PDB entry 9QB2 | electron microscopy, 3.00 A resolution | chains C and b of the 11 polymer chains in the assembly

# Chain C
Molecule: H/ACA ribonucleoprotein complex subunit DKC1
From: Homo sapiens
Notes: EC 5.4.99.-
UniProt: O60832 (DKC1_HUMAN); residue numbers follow UniProt; this construct covers 1-514
Sequence (514 residues; each row starts with the number of its first residue):
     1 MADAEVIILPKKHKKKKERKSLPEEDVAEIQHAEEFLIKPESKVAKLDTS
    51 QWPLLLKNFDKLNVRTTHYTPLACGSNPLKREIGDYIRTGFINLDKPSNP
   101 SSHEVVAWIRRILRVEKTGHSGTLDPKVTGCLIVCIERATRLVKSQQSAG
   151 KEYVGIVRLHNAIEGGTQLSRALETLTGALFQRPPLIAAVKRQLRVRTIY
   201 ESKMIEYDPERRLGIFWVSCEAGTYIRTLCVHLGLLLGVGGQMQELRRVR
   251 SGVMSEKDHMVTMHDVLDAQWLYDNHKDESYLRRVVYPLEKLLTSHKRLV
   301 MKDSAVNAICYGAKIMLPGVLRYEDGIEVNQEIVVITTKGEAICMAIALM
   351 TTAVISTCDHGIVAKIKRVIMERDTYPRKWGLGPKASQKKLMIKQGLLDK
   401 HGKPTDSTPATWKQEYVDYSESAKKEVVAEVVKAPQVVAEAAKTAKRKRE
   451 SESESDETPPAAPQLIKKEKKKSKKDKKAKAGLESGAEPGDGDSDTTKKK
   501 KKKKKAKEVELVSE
Unresolved in the structure: 1-22, 187-191, 422-514
Swiss-Prot annotation at these positions:
  - region: Ala2 to Ser21 (Nucleolar localization)
  - active site: Asp125 (Nucleophile)
  - modified residue: Ala2 (N-acetylalanine), Ser21 (Phosphoserine), Ser387 (Phosphoserine), Ser451 (Phosphoserine), Ser453 (Phosphoserine), Ser455 (Phosphoserine), Thr458 (Phosphothreonine), Ser485 (Phosphoserine), Ser494 (Phosphoserine), Ser513 (Phosphoserine)
  - cross-link (Glycyl lysine isopeptide (Lys-Gly)): Lys20 (interchain with G-Cter in SUMO2), Lys39 (interchain with G-Cter in SUMO2), Lys43 (interchain with G-Cter in SUMO2), Lys191 (interchain with G-Cter in SUMO2), Lys394 (interchain with G-Cter in SUMO2), Lys413 (interchain with G-Cter in SUMO1), Lys424 (interchain with G-Cter in SUMO2), Lys433 (interchain with G-Cter in SUMO2), Lys467 (interchain with G-Cter in SUMO2)
Reported in the primary citation:
  - higher-order assembly contacts with a neighbouring hTR, Human telomerase RNA: Arg158, Arg211, Arg212
  - mutagenesis - R158W/R211A/R212A, R158W/R211D/R212D, R211D/R212D: decreased binding to incorporation into telomerase
  - mutagenesis - R158W, R211A/R212A: decreased binding to telomerase incorporation
  - mutagenesis - R158W/R211D/R212D: decreased binding to hTR
  - binding site for hTR, Human telomerase RNA (chain b): Arg158, Arg211, Arg212

# Chain b
Molecule: hTR, Human telomerase RNA
From: Homo sapiens
Sequence (451 nucleotides; each row starts with the number of its first residue):
     1 GGGUUGCGGAGGGUGGGCCUGGGAGGGGUGGUGGCCAUUUUUUGUCUAAC
    51 CCUAACUGAGAAGGGCGUAGGCGCCGUGCUUUUGCUCCCCGCGCGCUGUU
   101 UUUCUCGCUGACUUUCAGCGGGCGGAAAAGCCUCGGCCUGCCGCCUUCCA
   151 CCGUUCAUUCUAGAGCAAACAAAAAAUGUCAGCUGCUGGCCCGUUCGCCC
   201 CUCCCGGGGACCUGCGGCGGGUCGCCUGCCCAGCCCCCGAACCCCGCCUG
   251 GAGGCCGCGGUCGGCCCGGGGCUUCUCCGGAGGCACCCACUGCCACCGCG
   301 AAGAGUUGGGCUCUGUCAGCCGCGGGUCUCUCGGGGGCGAGGGCGAGGUU
   351 CAGGCCUUUCAGGCCGCAGGAAGAGGAACGGAGCGAGUCCCCGCGCGCGG
   401 CGCGAUUCCCUGAGCUGUGGGACGUGCACCCAGGACUCGGCUCACACAUG
   451 C
Unresolved in the structure: 1-222, 248-321, 350-451

# Chain C / chain b interface
Residue-residue contacts (8; chain C residue first):
  Arg158(C) - C328(b)  sugar contact
  Arg158(C) - U329(b)  hydrogen bond to the base
  Glu210(C) - C243(b)  hydrogen bond to the sugar
  Glu210(C) - G326(b)  hydrogen bond to the base
  Glu210(C) - U327(b)  sugar contact
  Arg211(C) - C328(b)  sugar contact
  Arg212(C) - C243(b)  sugar contact
  Gln244(C) - U329(b)  sugar contact
Other interface residues (no listed pair), chain C (7 interface residues in all): Ala162, Pro209
Other interface residues (no listed pair), chain b (6 interface residues in all): C244

# In short
The interface between chain C and chain b involves 7 residues on one side and 6 on the other, with 3 hydrogen
bonds. Polar pairs include Arg158(C)-U329(b), Glu210(C)-G326(b) and Glu210(C)-C243(b). The paper reports a
binding site for hTR, Human telomerase RNA (chain b) at Arg158(C), Arg211(C) and Arg212(C); R158W/R211A/R212A,
R158W/R211D/R212D and R211D/R212D of chain C reduce binding to incorporation into telomerase; 5 substitutions
were tested in all.
Chain C is H/ACA ribonucleoprotein complex subunit DKC1 and chain b is hTR, Human telomerase RNA, both from
Homo sapiens; the structure, H/ACA RNP protomer of human telomerase dimer, was determined by electron
microscopy together with 9QAX, 9QAY, 9QAZ and 9QB3 from the same study.
